5IJN - chains C and K of the 26 polymer chains in the assembly; structure by electron microscopy, 21.40 A resolution (very low resolution: no residue pairs are listed; an interface is given only as per-side residue counts).

[Chain C]
Molecule: Nuclear pore complex protein NUP93
Source organism: Homo sapiens
UniProt: Q8N1F7 (NUP93_HUMAN); residue numbers follow UniProt; this construct covers 1-819
Amino-acid sequence (819 residues; each row starts with the number of its first residue):
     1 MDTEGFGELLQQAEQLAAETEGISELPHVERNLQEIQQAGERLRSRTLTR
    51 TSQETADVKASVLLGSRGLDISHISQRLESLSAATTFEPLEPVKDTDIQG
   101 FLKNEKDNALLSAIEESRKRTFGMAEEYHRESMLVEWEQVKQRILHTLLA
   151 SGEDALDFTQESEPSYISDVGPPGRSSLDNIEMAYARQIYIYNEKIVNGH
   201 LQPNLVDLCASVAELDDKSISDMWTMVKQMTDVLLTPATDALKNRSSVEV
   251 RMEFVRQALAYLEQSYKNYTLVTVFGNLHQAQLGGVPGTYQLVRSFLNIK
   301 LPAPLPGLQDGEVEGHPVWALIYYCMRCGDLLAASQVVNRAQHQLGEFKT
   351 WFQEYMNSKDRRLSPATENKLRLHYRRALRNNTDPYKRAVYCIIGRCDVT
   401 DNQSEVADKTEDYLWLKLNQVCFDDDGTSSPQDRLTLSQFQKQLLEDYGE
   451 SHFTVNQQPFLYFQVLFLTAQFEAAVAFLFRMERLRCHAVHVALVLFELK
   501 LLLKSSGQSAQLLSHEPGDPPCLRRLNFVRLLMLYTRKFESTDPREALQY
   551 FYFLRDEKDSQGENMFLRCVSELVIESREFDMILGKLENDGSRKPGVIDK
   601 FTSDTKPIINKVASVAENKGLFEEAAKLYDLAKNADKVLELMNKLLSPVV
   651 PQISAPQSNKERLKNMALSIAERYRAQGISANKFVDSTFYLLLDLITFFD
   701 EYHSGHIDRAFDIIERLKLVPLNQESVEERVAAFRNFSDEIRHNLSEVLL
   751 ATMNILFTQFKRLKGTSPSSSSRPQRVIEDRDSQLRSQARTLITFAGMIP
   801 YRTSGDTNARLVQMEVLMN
Unresolved in the structure: 43-172, 235-249, 280-281, 456-458, 505-521, 766-777, 816-819
Swiss-Prot annotation at these positions:
  - modified residue: T49 (Phosphothreonine), S52 (Phosphoserine), S66 (Phosphoserine), S72 (Phosphoserine), S75 (Phosphoserine), S80 (Phosphoserine), S430 (Phosphoserine), S767 (Phosphoserine)
  - natural variant: R388 (R388W: In NPHS12), G591 (G591V: In NPHS12), Y629 (Y629C: In NPHS12)

[Chain K]
Molecule: Nuclear pore complex protein NUP155
Source organism: Homo sapiens
UniProt: O75694 (NU155_HUMAN); residues 1-1391 here = UniProt positions 1-1391
Amino-acid sequence (1391 residues; row label = number of the first residue in the row):
     1 MPSSLLGAAMPASTSAAALQEALENAGRLIDRQLQEDRMYPDLSELLMVS
    51 APNNPTVSGMSDMDYPLQGPGLLSVPNLPEISSIRRVPLPPELVEQFGHM
   101 QCNCMMGVFPPISRAWLTIDSDIFMWNYEDGGDLAYFDGLSETILAVGLV
   151 KPKAGIFQPHVRHLLVLATPVDIVILGLSYANLQTGSGVLNDSLSGGMQL
   201 LPDPLYSLPTDNTYLLTITSTDNGRIFLAGKDGCLYEVAYQAEAGWFSQR
   251 CRKINHSKSSLSFLVPSLLQFTFSEDDPILQIAIDNSRNILYTRSEKGVI
   301 QVYDLGQDGQGMSRVASVSQNAIVSAAGNIARTIDRSVFKPIVQIAVIEN
   351 SESLDCQLLAVTHAGVRLYFSTCPFRQPLARPNTLTLVHVRLPPGFSASS
   401 TVEKPSKVHRALYSKGILLMAASENEDNDILWCVNHDTFPFQKPMMETQM
   451 TAGVDGHSWALSAIDELKVDKIITPLNKDHIPITDSPVVVQQHMLPPKKF
   501 VLLSAQGSLMFHKLRPVDQLRHLLVSNVGGDGEEIERFFKLHQEDQACAT
   551 CLILACSTAACDREVSAWATRAFFRYGGEAQMRFPTTLPPPSNVGPILGS
   601 PVYSSSPVPSGSPYPNPSFLGTPSHGIQPPAMSTPVCALGNPATQATNMS
   651 CVTGPEIVYSGKHNGICIYFSRIMGNIWDASLVVERIFKSGNREITAIES
   701 SVPCQLLESVLQELKGLQEFLDRNSQFAGGPLGNPNTTAKVQQRLIGFMR
   751 PENGNPQQMQQELQRKFHEAQLSEKISLQAIQQLVRKSYQALALWKLLCE
   801 HQFTIIVAELQKELQEQLKITTFKDLVIRDKELTGALIASLINCYIRDNA
   851 AVDGISLHLQDICPLLYSTDDAICSKANELLQRSRQVQNKTEKERMLRES
   901 LKEYQKISNQVDLSNVCAQYRQVRFYEGVVELSLTAAEKKDPQGLGLHFY
   951 KHGEPEEDIVGLQAFQERLNSYKCITDTLQELVNQSKAAPQSPSVPKKPG
  1001 PPVLSSDPNMLSNEEAGHHFEQMLKLSQRSKDELFSIALYNWLIQVDLAD
  1051 KLLQVASPFLEPHLVRMAKVDQNRVRYMDLLWRYYEKNRSFSNAARVLSR
  1101 LADMHSTEISLQQRLEYIARAILSAKSSTAISSIAADGEFLHELEEKMEV
  1151 ARIQLQIQETLQRQYSHHSSVQDAVSQLDSELMDITKLYGEFADPFKLAE
  1201 CKLAIIHCAGYSDPILVQTLWQDIIEKELSDSVTLSSSDRMHALSLKIVL
  1251 LGKIYAGTPRFFPLDFIVQFLEQQVCTLNWDVGFVIQTMNEIGVPLPRLL
  1301 EVYDQLFKSRDPFWNRMKKPLHLLDCIHVLLIRYVENPSQVLNCERRRFT
  1351 NLCLDAVCGYLVELQSMSSSVAVQAITGNFKSLQAKLERLH
Unresolved in the structure: 1-19, 51-57, 61, 69-71, 183-193, 206, 242-252, 262-275, 314-315, 341, 377-379, 426, 466-473, 526-533, 559-560, 585, 590-657, 685-698, 731-768, 864-870, 888-897, 959, 984-1014, 1030-1033, 1070-1075, 1106, 1126-1138, 1313-1318, 1376-1391

[Chain C / chain K interface]
At this resolution (21 A) residue pairs are not listed: 17 residues of chain C and 16 of chain K lie at the interface.

[Summary]
Chain C and chain K form an interface of 17 and 16 residues respectively.
Chain C is Nuclear pore complex protein NUP93 and chain K is Nuclear pore complex protein NUP155, both from
Homo sapiens; the structure, Composite structure of the inner ring of the human nuclear pore complex (32
copies of Nup205), was determined by electron microscopy (same publication as 5IJO).
